4GVE - chain A; structure by X-ray diffraction, 1.73 A resolution.

== Chain A ==
Name: Nucleoprotein
Source organism: Tacaribe virus
Notes: fragment: C-terminal domain residues 364-570
Reference sequence: P18140 (NCAP_TACVF); numbering as in UniProt (aligned over 364-570)
Chain sequence (213 residues; numbered 358 to 570; the number before each row is that of its first residue):
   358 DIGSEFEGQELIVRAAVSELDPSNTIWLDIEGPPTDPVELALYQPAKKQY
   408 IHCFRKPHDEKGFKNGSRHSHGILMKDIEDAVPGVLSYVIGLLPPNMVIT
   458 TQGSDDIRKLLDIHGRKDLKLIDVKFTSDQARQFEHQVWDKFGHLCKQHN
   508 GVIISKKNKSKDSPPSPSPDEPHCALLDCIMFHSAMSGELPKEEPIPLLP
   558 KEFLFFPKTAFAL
Disordered / not traced: 514-523, 565-570
Construct notes: expression tag (358-363); conflict V374 (Ile in P18140), G389 (Asp in P18140), P390 (Leu in P18140), P391 (Gln in P18140), T392 (Leu in P18140), Q490 (Leu in P18140), M543 (Val in P18140)
Swiss-Prot annotation at these positions:
  - binding site (Mg(2+)): D386, E388, D535
  - binding site (Mn(2+)): D386, E388, D535
  - binding site (Zn(2+)): E396, C503, H506, C531
  - site: D463 (Important for exonuclease activity)
Ion coordination: Mg2+: D386, E388, D535; Zn2+: E396, C503, H506, C531

== In short ==
D386, E388 and D535 form the Mg2+ site. E396, C503, H506 and C531 form the Zn2+ site. Curated annotation
(UniProt) lists 3 Mg2+-binding residues, 3 Mn2+-binding residues and 4 Zn2+-binding residues.
Chain A is Nucleoprotein (Tacaribe virus); the structure, Tacaribe nucleoprotein structure, was determined by
X-ray diffraction together with 4GV3, 4GV6, 4GV9 and 4G9Z from the same study.
